6XNZ - chains A and I of the 10 polymer chains in the assembly; structure by electron microscopy, 3.80 A resolution.

Chain A:
Name: V(D)J recombination-activating protein 1
Organism: Mus musculus
Notes: EC 3.1.-.-, 2.3.2.27
Reference sequence: P15919 (RAG1_MOUSE); numbering as in UniProt (aligned over 261-1008)
Chain sequence (750 residues; numbered 259 to 1008; the number before each row is that of its first residue):
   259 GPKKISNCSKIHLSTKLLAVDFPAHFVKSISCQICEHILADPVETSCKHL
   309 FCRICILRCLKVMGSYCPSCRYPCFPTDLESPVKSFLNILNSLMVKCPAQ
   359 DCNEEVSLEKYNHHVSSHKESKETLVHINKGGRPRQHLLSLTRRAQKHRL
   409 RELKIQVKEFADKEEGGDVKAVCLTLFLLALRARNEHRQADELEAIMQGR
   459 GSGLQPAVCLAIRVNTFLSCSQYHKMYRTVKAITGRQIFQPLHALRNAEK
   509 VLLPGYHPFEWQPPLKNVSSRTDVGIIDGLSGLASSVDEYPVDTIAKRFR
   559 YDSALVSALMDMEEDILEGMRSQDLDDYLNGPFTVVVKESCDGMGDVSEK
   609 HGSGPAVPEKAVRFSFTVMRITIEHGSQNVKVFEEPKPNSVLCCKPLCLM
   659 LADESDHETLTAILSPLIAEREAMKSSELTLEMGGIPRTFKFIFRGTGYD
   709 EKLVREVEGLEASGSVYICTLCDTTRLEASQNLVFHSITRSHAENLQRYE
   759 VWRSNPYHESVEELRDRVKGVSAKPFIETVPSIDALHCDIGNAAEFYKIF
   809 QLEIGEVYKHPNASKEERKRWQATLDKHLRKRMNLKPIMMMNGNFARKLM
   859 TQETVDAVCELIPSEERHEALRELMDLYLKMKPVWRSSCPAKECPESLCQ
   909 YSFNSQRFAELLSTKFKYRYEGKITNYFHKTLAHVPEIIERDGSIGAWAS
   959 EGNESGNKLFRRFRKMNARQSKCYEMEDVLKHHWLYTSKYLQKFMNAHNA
Disordered / not traced: 259-458
Sequence notes: expression tag (259-260); engineered mutation Val649 (Glu in P15919), Met848 (Arg in P15919)
Swiss-Prot annotation at these positions:
  - zinc finger: Cys290 to Arg329 (RING-type), Leu351 to Lys380 (RAG1-type)
  - DNA-binding region: Gly389 to Gln456 (NBD)
  - binding site (Zn(2+)): Cys266, His270, Cys290, Cys293, His295, Cys305, His307, Cys310, Cys313, Cys325, Cys328, Cys355, Cys360, His372, His376
  - binding site (a divalent metal cation): Asp600, Asp708, Glu962
  - site: Trp893 (Essential for DNA hairpin formation, participates in base-stacking interactions near the cleavage site)
  - mutagenesis: His307 (H307A: Displays lower E3 ligase activity and affects the joining step of V(D)J recombination), Cys325 (C325G: Loss of E3 ligase activity and affects the joining step of V(D)J recombination), Arg391 (R391A: Defects in converting nicked products to hairpins; R391L: Impairs DNA-binding and hairpin formation while maintaining some nicking activity), Arg393 (R393A: Impairs DNA-binding and hairpin formation while maintaining some nicking activity), Arg401 (R401A: Allows robust hairpin activity), Arg402 (R402A: Defects in converting nicked products to hairpins), Lys405 (K405A: Reduced hairpin activity), His406 (H406A: Allows robust hairpin activity), Arg407 (R407A: Impairs DNA-binding and reduces hairpin formation without affecting nicking activity), Asn443 (N443A: Impairs DNA-binding; when associated with A-445), His445 (H445A: Impairs DNA-binding; when associated with A-443), Asp546 (D546A: Loss of DNA-binding), 22 further mutagenesis entries in UniProt
Metal / ion sites: Zn2+: Cys727, Cys730, His937, His942
What the authors report for this chain:
  - binding site for Target DNA top strand (chain I): Asp600, Asp708, Met848
  - conformationally variable residues (side-chain flip): Met848
  - mutagenesis - E649V/R848M: increased catalytic activity on disintegration

Chain I:
Molecule: Target DNA top strand
Sequence (37 nucleotides; numbered 1 to 37; the number before each row is that of its first residue):
     1 CTCAGGATAGGGCTACCGCCGGTAGCCCTATCCTGAG
Disordered / not traced: 1-4, 36-37

How chain A and chain I interact:
Contacting residue pairs (15; chain A residue first):
  Ser663(A) - DA24(I)  phosphate contact
  Lys710(A) - DA24(I)  hydrogen bond to the sugar
  Glu719(A) - DC26(I)  phosphate contact
  Ala720(A) - DG25(I)  phosphate contact
  Ala720(A) - DC26(I)  phosphate contact
  Gly722(A) - DG25(I)  hydrogen bond to the base
  Gly722(A) - DC26(I)  sugar contact
  Ser723(A) - DC26(I)  phosphate contact
  Ser723(A) - DC27(I)  phosphate contact
  Val724(A) - DC26(I)  phosphate contact
  Val724(A) - DC27(I)  hydrogen bond to the phosphate
  Arg773(A) - DC27(I)  salt bridge to the phosphate
  Met847(A) - DC20(I)  hydrogen bond to the base
  Met847(A) - DG21(I)  hydrogen bond to the base
  Met848(A) - DG21(I)  base contact
Interface residues without a listed pair, chain I (7 interface residues in all): DG22

Summary:
Chain A and chain I form an interface of 10 and 7 residues respectively, with 5 hydrogen bonds and 1 salt
bridge. Polar contacts include Gly722(A)-DG25(I), Met847(A)-DC20(I) and Met847(A)-DG21(I). From the paper: a
binding site for Target DNA top strand (chain I) at Asp600(A), Asp708(A) and Met848(A); E649V/R848M of chain A
increase catalytic activity on disintegration.
Here chain A is V(D)J recombination-activating protein 1 (Mus musculus) and chain I is Target DNA top strand.
Entry 6XNZ (Structure of RAG1 (R848M/E649V)-RAG2-DNA Target Capture Complex) was determined by electron
microscopy together with 6XNX and 6XNY from the same study.
